8DB6 - chains B and A of the 4 polymer chains in the assembly; structure by X-ray diffraction, 2.02 A resolution.

== Chain B (and A) ==
Name: Inosine-uridine preferring nucleoside hydrolase family protein
Organism: Trichomonas vaginalis
Notes: chain A of this document is another copy of the same molecule, construct and numbering; everything in this record applies to it too
Reference sequence: A2EYV3 (A2EYV3_TRIVA); numbering as in UniProt (aligned over 1-304)
Amino-acid sequence (304 residues; numbered 1 to 304; the number before each row is that of its first residue):
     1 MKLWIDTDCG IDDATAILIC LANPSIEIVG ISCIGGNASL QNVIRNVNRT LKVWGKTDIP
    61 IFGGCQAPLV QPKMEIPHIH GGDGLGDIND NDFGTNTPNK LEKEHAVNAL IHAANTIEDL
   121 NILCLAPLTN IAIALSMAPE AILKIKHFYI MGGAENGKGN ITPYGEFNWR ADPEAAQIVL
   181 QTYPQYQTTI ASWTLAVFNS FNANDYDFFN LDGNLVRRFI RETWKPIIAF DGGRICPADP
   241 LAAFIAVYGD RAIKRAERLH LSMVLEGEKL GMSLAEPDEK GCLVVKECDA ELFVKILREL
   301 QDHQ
Ion coordination: Ca2+: Asp-8, Asp-13, Leu-125, Asp-239 (together with glycerol)

== Chain B / chain A interface ==
Residue-residue contacts (28; chain B residue first):
  Cys-65(B) / Ser-136(A)
  Gln-66(B) / Pro-139(A)
  Gln-66(B) / Glu-140(A)
  Leu-69(B) / Ile-178(A)
  Val-70(B) / Glu-174(A)
  Val-70(B) / Gln-177(A)
  Val-70(B) / Ile-178(A)  hydrophobic
  Val-70(B) / Gln-181(A)  hydrogen bond (backbone-side chain)
  His-105(B) / Met-137(A)  hydrogen bond (side chain-backbone)
  Val-107(B) / Met-137(A)  hydrophobic
  Asn-108(B) / Asn-108(A)  hydrogen bond
  Asn-108(B) / Met-137(A)
  Ile-133(B) / Ile-133(A)  hydrophobic
  Ile-133(B) / Ser-136(A)
  Ile-133(B) / Met-137(A)  hydrophobic
  Ser-136(B) / Cys-65(A)
  Met-137(B) / His-105(A)  hydrogen bond (backbone-side chain)
  Met-137(B) / Asn-108(A)
  Met-137(B) / Ile-133(A)  hydrophobic
  Met-137(B) / Met-137(A)  hydrophobic
  Pro-139(B) / Gln-66(A)
  Ile-178(B) / Leu-69(A)
  Gln-181(B) / Val-70(A)  hydrogen bond (side chain-backbone)
  Leu-265(B) / Val-70(A)  hydrophobic
  Leu-265(B) / Glu-266(A)
  Glu-266(B) / Glu-266(A)
  Glu-266(B) / Gly-267(A)  hydrogen bond (side chain-backbone)
  Gly-267(B) / Glu-266(A)  hydrogen bond (backbone-side chain)
Also at the interface, not in a pair above, chain B (20 interface residues in all): Glu-140, Glu-174, Gln-177, Leu-270
Also at the interface, not in a pair above, chain A (19 interface residues in all): Val-107, Leu-265

== In short ==
20 residues of chain B and 19 residues of chain A are in contact; the contacts include 7 hydrogen bonds. Polar
contacts include Val-70(B)/Gln-181(A), His-105(B)/Met-137(A) and Asn-108(B)/Asn-108(A). The Ca2+ site is built
by Asp-8(B), Asp-13(B), Leu-125(B) and Asp-239(B).
Both chains are Inosine-uridine preferring nucleoside hydrolase family protein (Trichomonas vaginalis). Entry
8DB6 (Adenosine/guanosine nucleoside hydrolase) was determined by X-ray diffraction (same publication as 8DB7,
8DB8 and 8DB9).
